PDB entry 4XIG | X-ray diffraction, 3.40 A resolution | chains N and T of the 5 polymer chains in the assembly

# Chain N
Protein: AlgM2
Source organism: Sphingomonas sp
UniProt: Q9KWT7 (Q9KWT7_SPHSX); numbering as in UniProt (aligned over 1-293)
Amino-acid sequence (305 residues; each row starts with the number of its first residue):
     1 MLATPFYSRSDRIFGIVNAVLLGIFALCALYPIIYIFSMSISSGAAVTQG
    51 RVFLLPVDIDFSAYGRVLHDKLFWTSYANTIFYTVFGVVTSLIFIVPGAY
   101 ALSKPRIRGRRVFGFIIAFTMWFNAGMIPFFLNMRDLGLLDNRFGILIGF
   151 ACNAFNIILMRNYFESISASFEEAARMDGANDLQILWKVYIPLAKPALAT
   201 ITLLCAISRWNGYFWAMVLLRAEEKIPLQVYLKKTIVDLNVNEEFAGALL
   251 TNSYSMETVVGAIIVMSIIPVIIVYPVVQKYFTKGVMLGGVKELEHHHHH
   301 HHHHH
Unresolved in the structure: 1, 292-305
Differences from the reference sequence: expression tag (294-305)
What the authors report for this chain:
  - conformationally variable residues (order/disorder transition): Gly285 to Val291

# Chain T
Protein: AlgS
Source organism: Sphingomonas sp. A1
UniProt: Q9KWT9 (Q9KWT9_SPHSX); residues 1-363 here = UniProt positions 1-363
Amino-acid sequence (363 residues; row label = number of the first residue in the row):
     1 MVASVSIQNVVKRYDKTTVVHGVSLDIEPGEFVVLVGPSGCGKSTTLRMV
    51 AGLEEISGGTIRIDGRVINDLAPKDRDVAMVFQNYALYPHLNVRDNISFG
   101 LRLKRTKKSVIDAAVKTAADILGLQPLLERKPSDLSGGQRQRVAMGRAIV
   151 RDPKVFLFDQPLSNLDAKLRTQMRAEIKRLHQRLGTTVIYVTHDQVEAMT
   201 LADRIVVMRDGLIEQIGKPMDLFLHPANTFVASFIGSPPMNLMPARIAVD
   251 STQHVELNGGNRISLLPRAGTHLAPGQEVVFGIRPEDVTLDGVEGSERAQ
   301 IKATVDIVEPLGSESILHATVGDHSLVVKVGGLNEVHPGDPVTLHVDLTR
   351 VHLFDAQSQASIY
Differences from the reference sequence: engineered mutation Gln160 (Glu in Q9KWT9)
What the authors report for this chain:
  - mutagenesis - E160Q: abolished catalytic activity (citing earlier work)

# Chain N / chain T interface
Contacting residue pairs (29):
  Ser168(N) with Asn84(T)
  Ser170(N) with Phe82(T); Asn84(T)
  Phe171(N) with Leu87(T); Tyr88(T), hydrogen bond (backbone-side chain)
  Glu173(N) with Arg48(T), salt bridge; Leu53(T); Phe82(T)
  Ala174(N) with Phe82(T), hydrophobic; Arg147(T)
  Ala175(N) with Tyr88(T), hydrogen bond (backbone-side chain)
  Arg176(N) with Pro73(T)
  Met177(N) with Ala51(T); Leu53(T), hydrophobic; Pro73(T); Lys74(T); Val78(T)
  Asp178(N) with Phe99(T); Gly100(T); Arg147(T), salt bridge; Arg151(T), salt bridge
  Gly179(N) with Lys74(T)
  Gln184(N) with Leu103(T)
  Lys188(N) with His90(T), hydrogen bond (backbone-side chain)
  Val189(N) with Tyr88(T), hydrophobic; His90(T)
  Pro192(N) with His90(T)
  Leu193(N) with Pro89(T), hydrophobic; His90(T)
Interface residues without a listed pair, chain T (21 interface residues in all): Gly52, Ala79, Met80, Ala86

# In short
Chain N and chain T form an interface of 15 and 21 residues respectively, with 3 hydrogen bonds and 3 salt
bridges. Polar contacts include Glu173(N)-Arg48(T), Asp178(N)-Arg147(T) and Asp178(N)-Arg151(T). The paper
reports that E160Q of chain T abolishes catalytic activity; conformational variability at Gly285(N).
Here chain N is AlgM2 (Sphingomonas sp) and chain T is AlgS (Sphingomonas sp. A1). Entry 4XIG (Crystal
structure of bacterial alginate ABC transporter) was determined by X-ray diffraction, deposited together with
5H6U, 5H71 and 4XTC.
